Entry 5A53 (X-ray diffraction, 2.40 A resolution); this record covers chains A and C of the 3 polymer chains in the assembly.

# Chain A
Molecule: Regulator of ribosome biosynthesis
From: Saccharomyces cerevisiae
UniProt: Q08746 (RRS1_YEAST); residue numbers follow UniProt; this construct covers 9-73
Chain sequence (65 residues; row label = number of the first residue in the row):
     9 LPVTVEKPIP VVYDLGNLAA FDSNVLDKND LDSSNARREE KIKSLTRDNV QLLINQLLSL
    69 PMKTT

# Chain C
Molecule: Ribosome biogenesis protein RPF2
From: Saccharomyces cerevisiae
Notes: fragment: brix domain, residues 23-252
UniProt: P36160 (RPF2_YEAST); residues 23-252 here = UniProt positions 23-252
Chain sequence (230 residues; row label = number of the first residue in the row):
    23 LVENVKQALF IPGQSCNKNL HDIMVDLSAL KKPDMKRFNR KNDIHPFEDM SPLEFFSEKN
    83 DCSLMVLMTS SKKRKNNMTF IRTFGYKIYD MIELMVADNF KLLSDFKKLT FTVGLKPMFT
   143 FQGAAFDTHP VYKQIKSLFL DFFRGESTDL QDVAGLQHVI SMTIQGDFQD GEPLPNVLFR
   203 VYKLKSYKSD QGGKRLPRIE LVEIGPRLDF KIGRIHTPSP DMVTEAHKKP
Not modelled in the structure: 212-216
Swiss-Prot annotation at these positions:
  - modified residue: S73 (Phosphoserine)

# Chain A / chain C interface
Residue-residue contacts (72):
  L9(A) - R220(C)
  P10(A) - R220(C)  hydrogen bond (backbone-side chain)
  V11(A) - L218(C)
  V11(A) - P219(C)
  N25(A) - F141(C)
  N25(A) - R166(C)  hydrogen bond
  L26(A) - K138(C)
  L26(A) - P139(C)
  L26(A) - M140(C)
  L26(A) - F141(C)  hydrogen bond (backbone-backbone)
  A27(A) - F141(C)
  A28(A) - F141(C)  hydrogen bond (backbone-backbone)
  A28(A) - T142(C)
  A28(A) - F143(C)  hydrogen bond (backbone-backbone)
  F29(A) - F143(C)  hydrophobic
  F29(A) - K158(C)
  D30(A) - F143(C)  hydrogen bond (backbone-backbone)
  D30(A) - Q144(C)
  D30(A) - G145(C)  hydrogen bond (backbone-backbone)
  S31(A) - A146(C)
  V33(A) - D189(C)
  L34(A) - Q144(C)
  L34(A) - G145(C)
  L34(A) - I186(C)
  L34(A) - G188(C)
  L34(A) - D189(C)  hydrogen bond (backbone-side chain)
  K36(A) - Q187(C)
  K36(A) - G188(C)
  L39(A) - I186(C)
  L39(A) - Q187(C)
  L39(A) - G188(C)
  D40(A) - Q187(C)
  R46(A) - N121(C)
  R46(A) - Q187(C)  hydrogen bond
  R46(A) - L200(C)
  R46(A) - R202(C)
  R46(A) - D231(C)  salt bridge
  E47(A) - R202(C)  salt bridge
  E47(A) - E225(C)
  E47(A) - R229(C)  salt bridge
  I50(A) - L200(C)  hydrophobic
  I50(A) - R202(C)
  I50(A) - Y204(C)
  K51(A) - Y204(C)  hydrogen bond (backbone-side chain)
  K51(A) - L223(C)  hydrogen bond (side chain-backbone)
  L53(A) - Q144(C)
  T54(A) - T142(C)
  T54(A) - Q144(C)
  T54(A) - S183(C)  hydrogen bond
  T54(A) - Y204(C)
  T54(A) - L223(C)
  R55(A) - R220(C)
  R55(A) - I221(C)  hydrogen bond (side chain-backbone)
  R55(A) - E222(C)
  R55(A) - L223(C)
  N57(A) - T142(C)
  N57(A) - Q144(C)  hydrogen bond
  V58(A) - T142(C)
  V58(A) - V181(C)  hydrophobic
  V58(A) - L206(C)  hydrophobic
  V58(A) - I221(C)  hydrophobic
  Q59(A) - P219(C)  hydrogen bond (side chain-backbone)
  Q59(A) - R220(C)
  Q59(A) - I221(C)  hydrogen bond (side chain-backbone)
  L61(A) - M140(C)  hydrophobic
  L61(A) - F141(C)
  I62(A) - M140(C)  hydrophobic
  I62(A) - L178(C)  hydrophobic
  N63(A) - L218(C)
  L65(A) - L178(C)  hydrophobic
  L66(A) - V175(C)  hydrophobic
  L66(A) - P219(C)
Interface residues without a listed pair, chain A (33 interface residues in all): G24, D35, S41
Interface residues without a listed pair, chain C (38 interface residues in all): L162, Q173, T185, S211, R217

# Overview
The interface between chain A and chain C involves 33 residues on one side and 38 on the other; the contacts
include 16 hydrogen bonds and 3 salt bridges. Polar pairs include R46(A)-D231(C), E47(A)-R202(C) and
E47(A)-R229(C).
Here chain A is Regulator of ribosome biosynthesis and chain C is Ribosome biogenesis protein RPF2, both from
Saccharomyces cerevisiae. Entry 5A53 (Crystal Structure of the Rpf2-Rrs1 complex) was determined by X-ray
diffraction.
